Entry 8HQZ (electron microscopy, 3.80 A resolution); this record covers chains I and L of the 13 polymer chains in the assembly.

[Chain I]
Name: Distal tail protein
Source organism: Escherichia phage DT57C
Reference sequence: A0A0A7RSH9 (A0A0A7RSH9_9CAUD); residue numbers follow UniProt; this construct covers 1-204
Chain sequence (204 residues; row label = number of the first residue in the row):
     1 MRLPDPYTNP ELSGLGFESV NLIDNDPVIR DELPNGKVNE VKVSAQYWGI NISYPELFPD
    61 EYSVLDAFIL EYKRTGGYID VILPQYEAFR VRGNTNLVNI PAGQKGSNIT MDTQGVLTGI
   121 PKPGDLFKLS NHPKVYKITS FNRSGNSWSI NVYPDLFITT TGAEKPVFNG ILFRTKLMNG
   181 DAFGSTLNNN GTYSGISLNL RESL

[Chain L]
Name: Minor tail protein
Source organism: Escherichia phage DT57C
Reference sequence: A0A0A7RSL6 (A0A0A7RSL6_9CAUD); residue numbers follow UniProt; this construct covers 1-300
Chain sequence (300 residues; each row starts with the number of its first residue):
     1 MYYSLMRESK VIVEYDGRAF HFDALSNYDV QTSYEEFKTL RRTIHRRTNY ADSVINAQTP
    61 SSISLAINFS NTLTEANFFE WLGFDRKGNT FLLPLYSNNI EPIMFNIYIV NKDNNCVYFE
   121 NCYVSTVDFS LDKNIPILNV GIESGKFSEV STYREAASII QGEAMSYSPV IVSTNGNILP
   181 GLISASLSFQ QQCSWREDKS VFDINKIYNN KRAYVNEMNA SATISLYYLK RFAGDMVYNI
   241 EPETDVPLNI RNNNISIDFP LARISKRLNF SDVYKVEWDI IPTASSDPVR IDFFGEIKND
Disordered / not traced: 1, 298-300

[How chain I and chain L interact]
Pairs across the interface (16; chain I residue first):
  Y7(I) - F202(L)
  S13(I) - D198(L)  hydrogen bond
  G14(I) - R196(L)
  G14(I) - D198(L)  hydrogen bond (backbone-side chain)
  G16(I) - S200(L)
  F17(I) - S200(L)  hydrogen bond (backbone-side chain)
  F17(I) - V201(L)  hydrogen bond (backbone-backbone)
  F17(I) - F202(L)  hydrophobic
  P55(I) - E197(L)
  E56(I) - R196(L)  hydrogen bond (backbone-side chain)
  F58(I) - R196(L)
  F58(I) - R212(L)
  E61(I) - R196(L)  salt bridge
  E61(I) - R212(L)  salt bridge
  P84(I) - F202(L)  hydrophobic
  N190(I) - Y214(L)
Also at the interface, not in a pair above, chain I (18 interface residues in all): D5, P6, E11, E18, S19, L57, G191
Also at the interface, not in a pair above, chain L (12 interface residues in all): I100, E101, K199, N216

[Overview]
The interface between chain I and chain L involves 18 residues on one side and 12 on the other; the contacts
include 5 hydrogen bonds and 2 salt bridges. Polar pairs include E61(I)-R196(L), E61(I)-R212(L) and
S13(I)-D198(L).
Chain I is Distal tail protein and chain L is Minor tail protein, both from Escherichia phage DT57C; the
structure, Baseplate of DT57C bacteriophage in the full state, was determined by electron microscopy (same
publication as 8HO3, 8HQK, 8HQO, 8HRE and 8HRG).
